8V4Y - chains C and I of the 11 polymer chains in the assembly; structure by electron microscopy, 2.80 A resolution.

# Chain C
Molecule: Histone H2A type 1
Organism: Xenopus laevis
Reference sequence: P06897 (H2A1_XENLA); residues 1-129 here correspond to UniProt positions 2-130 (UniProt number = residue number + 1)
Amino-acid sequence (129 residues; row label = number of the first residue in the row):
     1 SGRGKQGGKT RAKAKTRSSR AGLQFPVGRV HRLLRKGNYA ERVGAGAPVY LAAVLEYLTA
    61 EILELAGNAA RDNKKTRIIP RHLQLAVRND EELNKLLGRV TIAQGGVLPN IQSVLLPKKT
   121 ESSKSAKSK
Unresolved in the structure: 1-10, 119-129
Construct notes: engineered mutation Arg99 (Gly100 in P06897), Ser123 (Ala124 in P06897)
UniProt features mapped onto this chain:
  - modified residue: Ser1 (N-acetylserine), Lys5 (N6-(2-hydroxyisobutyryl)lysine), Lys9 (N6-(2-hydroxyisobutyryl)lysine), Lys36 (N6-(2-hydroxyisobutyryl)lysine), Lys74 (N6-(2-hydroxyisobutyryl)lysine), Lys75 (N6-(2-hydroxyisobutyryl)lysine), Lys95 (N6-(2-hydroxyisobutyryl)lysine), Gln104 (N5-methylglutamine), Lys118 (N6-(2-hydroxyisobutyryl)lysine)
  - cross-link (Glycyl lysine isopeptide (Lys-Gly)): Lys13 (interchain with G-Cter in ubiquitin), Lys15 (interchain with G-Cter in ubiquitin), Lys119 (interchain with G-Cter in ubiquitin)

# Chain I
Molecule: Widom 601 DNA (147-mer) with 60 base pairs flanking DNA (reverse strand)
Sequence (207 nucleotides; each row starts with the number of its first residue):
     1 AGAGTGGGAG CTCGGAACAC TATCCGACTG GCACCGGCAA GGTCGCTGTT CAATACATGC
    61 ACAGGATGTA TATATCTGAC ACGTGCCTGG AGACTAGGGA GTAATCCCCT TGGCGGTTAA
   121 AACGCGGGGG ACAGCGCGTA CGTGCGTTTA AGCGGTGCTA GAGCTGTCTA CGACCAATTG
   181 AGCGGCCTCG GCACCGGGAT TCTCCAG
Unresolved in the structure: 1-60

# Chain C / chain I interface
Contacting residue pairs (16):
  Arg11(C) - DA177(I)  hydrogen bond to the base
  Arg11(C) - DT178(I)  hydrogen bond to the sugar
  Arg29(C) - DG182(I)  phosphate contact
  Arg29(C) - DC183(I)  salt bridge to the phosphate
  Arg42(C) - DG172(I)  hydrogen bond to the sugar
  Arg42(C) - DA173(I)  phosphate contact
  Val43(C) - DG172(I)  phosphate contact
  Val43(C) - DA173(I)  hydrogen bond to the phosphate
  Gly44(C) - DG172(I)  phosphate contact
  Ala45(C) - DG172(I)  hydrogen bond to the phosphate
  Lys75(C) - DC192(I)  phosphate contact
  Lys75(C) - DA193(I)  salt bridge to the phosphate
  Thr76(C) - DG191(I)  hydrogen bond to the phosphate
  Thr76(C) - DC192(I)  hydrogen bond to the phosphate
  Arg77(C) - DG191(I)  hydrogen bond to the sugar
  Arg77(C) - DC192(I)  hydrogen bond to the phosphate
Interface residues without a listed pair, chain C (11 interface residues in all): Thr16, His31
Interface residues without a listed pair, chain I (11 interface residues in all): DA176, DA181

# Overview
The chain C/chain I interface involves 11 residues from each chain, with 9 hydrogen bonds and 2 salt bridges.
Polar contacts include Arg11(C)-DA177(I), Arg11(C)-DT178(I) and Arg42(C)-DG172(I).
Here chain C is Histone H2A type 1 (Xenopus laevis) and chain I is Widom 601 DNA (147-mer) with 60 base pairs
flanking DNA (reverse strand). Entry 8V4Y (Cryo-EM structure of singly-bound SNF2h-nucleosome complex with
SNF2h at inactive SHL2 (conformation 1)) was determined by electron microscopy (same publication as 8V6V and
8V7L).
